Entry 5TQ2 (X-ray diffraction, 3.29 A resolution); this record covers chains A and H of the 4 polymer chains in the assembly.

[Chain A]
Molecule: NMDA glutamate receptor subunit
Source organism: Xenopus laevis
Reference sequence: Q91977 (Q91977_XENLA); residues 24-408 here = UniProt positions 24-408
Chain sequence (389 residues; numbered 24 to 412; the number before each row is that of its first residue):
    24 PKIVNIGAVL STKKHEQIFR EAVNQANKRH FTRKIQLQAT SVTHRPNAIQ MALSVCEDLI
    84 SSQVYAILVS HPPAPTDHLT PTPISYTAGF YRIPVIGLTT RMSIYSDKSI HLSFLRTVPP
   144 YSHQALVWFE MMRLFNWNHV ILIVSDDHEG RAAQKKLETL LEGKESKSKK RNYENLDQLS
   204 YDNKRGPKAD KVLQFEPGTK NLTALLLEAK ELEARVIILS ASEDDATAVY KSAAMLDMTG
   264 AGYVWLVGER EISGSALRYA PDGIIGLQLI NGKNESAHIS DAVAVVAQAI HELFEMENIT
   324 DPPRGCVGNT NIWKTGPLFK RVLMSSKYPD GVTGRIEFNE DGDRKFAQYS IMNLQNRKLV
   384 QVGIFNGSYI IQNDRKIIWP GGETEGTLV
Not modelled in the structure: 187-210
Sequence notes: engineered mutation Q61 (Asn in Q91977), Q371 (Asn in Q91977); expression tag (409-412)
Disulfide bonds: C79-C329
Covalent attachments: N-acetylglucosamine (NAG) linked to N297, N389
Metal / ion sites: Zn2+: H67, D100
Reported in the primary citation:
  - Zn2+ coordination: H67, H94, D100

[Chain H]
Molecule: Fab, heavy chain
Source organism: Mus musculus
Notes: antibody fragment or engineered binder
Chain sequence (221 residues; row label = number of the first residue in the row):
     1 EVKLVESGPE LKKPGETVKI SCKASGFTFT NYGMNWVKQA PGKGLKWMGW INIYTGEPTY
    61 ADDFKGRFAF SLETSASTAY LQINNLKNED TATYFCARGY DYEGYFDYWG QGTTLTVSSA
   121 KTTPPSVYPL APGSAAQTNS MVTLGCLVKG YFPEPVTVTW NSGSLSSGVH TFPAVLQSDL
   181 YTLSSSVTVP SSTWPSETVT CNVAHPASST KVDKKIVPRD C
Not modelled in the structure: 133-139, 168-169, 187-189, 196, 219-221
Disulfide bonds: C22-C96, C146-C201

[How chain A and chain H interact]
Residue-residue contacts - 20 pairs, chain A then chain H:
  E39(A) - D101(H)
  T63(A) - Y100(H)
  S64(A) - Y100(H)  hydrogen bond (backbone-side chain)
  V65(A) - Y100(H)
  V65(A) - D101(H)
  T66(A) - D101(H)  hydrogen bond
  R68(A) - N31(H)  hydrogen bond
  R68(A) - D101(H)  salt bridge
  R68(A) - Y102(H)  hydrogen bond
  Q73(A) - T30(H)  hydrogen bond (side chain-backbone)
  Q73(A) - N31(H)  hydrogen bond (backbone-side chain)
  Q73(A) - Y102(H)  hydrogen bond
  L76(A) - T28(H)
  S77(A) - N31(H)
  E80(A) - F27(H)
  E80(A) - T28(H)  hydrogen bond
  E80(A) - N31(H)
  E80(A) - Y32(H)
  D81(A) - Y32(H)  hydrogen bond
  D81(A) - Y100(H)
Interface residues without a listed pair, chain H (9 interface residues in all): G26

[Summary]
11 residues of chain A face 9 of chain H across their interface, with 9 hydrogen bonds and 1 salt bridge.
Among the polar pairs are R68(A)-D101(H), S64(A)-Y100(H) and T66(A)-D101(H). Covalently linked
N-acetylglucosamine: at N297(A) and N389(A). H67(A) and D100(A) coordinate Zn2+. The paper reports Zn2+
coordination by H67(A), H94(A) and D100(A).
Chain A is NMDA glutamate receptor subunit (Xenopus laevis) and chain H is Fab, heavy chain (Mus musculus);
the structure, Crystal structure of amino terminal domains of the NMDA receptor subunit GluN1 and GluN2A in
complex ..., was determined by X-ray diffraction, deposited together with 5TPW, 5TPZ and 5TQ0.
